PDB entry 7F5H | X-ray diffraction, 3.00 A resolution | chains A and C

Chain A:
Name: SARS-CoV-2 Spike Receptor-Binding Domain (RBD)
Source organism: Severe acute respiratory syndrome coronavirus 2
Notes: fragment: Receptor binding domain (RBD)
UniProt: P0DTC2 (SPIKE_SARS2); residue numbers follow UniProt; this construct covers 330-531
Sequence (213 residues; numbered 327 to 539; the number before each row is that of its first residue):
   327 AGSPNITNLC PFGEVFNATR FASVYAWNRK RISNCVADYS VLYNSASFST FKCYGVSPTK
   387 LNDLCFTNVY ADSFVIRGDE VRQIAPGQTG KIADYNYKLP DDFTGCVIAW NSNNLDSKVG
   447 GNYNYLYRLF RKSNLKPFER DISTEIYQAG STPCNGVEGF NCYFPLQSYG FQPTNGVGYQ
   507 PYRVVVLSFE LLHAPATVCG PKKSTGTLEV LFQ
Not modelled in the structure: 327-333, 530-539
Disulfide bonds: Cys336-Cys361, Cys379-Cys432, Cys391-Cys525, Cys480-Cys488
Covalently attached groups: glycan linked to Asn343
Construct notes: expression tag (327-329, 532-539)
UniProt features mapped onto this chain:
  - region: Arg403 to Asp405 (Integrin-binding motif), Asn448 to Phe456 (Immunodominant HLA epitope recognized by the CD8+)
  - glycosylation (N-linked (GlcNAc...) asparagine): Asn331 (complex), Asn343 (complex)
From the paper describing this entry:
  - conformationally variable residues (loop rearrangement): Phe486, Asn487, Tyr489

Chain C:
Name: Nanobody DL28
Source organism: Vicugna pacos
Notes: antibody fragment or engineered binder
Sequence (143 residues; row label = number of the first residue in the row; numbers below 1 keep their minus sign (Gly-3 is residue -3)):
    -3 GSSSQVQLQE SGGGLVQAGG SLRLSCAASG SDFSSSTMGW YRQAPGKQRE FVAISSEGST
    57 SYAGSVKGRF TISRDNAKNT VYLQMNSLEP EDTAVYYCNV VDRWYDYWGQ GTQVTVSAGR
   117 AGEQKLISEE DLNSAVDHHH HHH
Not modelled in the structure: -3 to 0, 115-139
Disulfide bonds: Cys22-Cys94

How chain A and chain C interact:
Pairs across the interface (52; chain A residue first):
  Arg346(A) with Tyr101(C), hydrogen bond (backbone-side chain); Asp102(C), hydrogen bond (side chain-backbone); Tyr103(C)
  Ala348(A) with Tyr101(C), hydrophobic
  Ser349(A) with Asp102(C), hydrogen bond
  Tyr351(A) with Asn95(C); Val97(C); Asp102(C)
  Ala352(A) with Val97(C), hydrophobic; Trp100(C)
  Trp353(A) with Trp100(C)
  Asn354(A) with Trp100(C), hydrogen bond (side chain-backbone); Tyr101(C), hydrogen bond
  Lys356(A) with Tyr101(C), hydrogen bond
  Tyr449(A) with Gln39(C); Gln44(C); Arg45(C), hydrogen bond (backbone-side chain); Trp104(C)
  Asn450(A) with Arg45(C), hydrogen bond; Asp102(C); Trp104(C), hydrogen bond (backbone-side chain)
  Leu452(A) with Tyr37(C); Trp104(C), hydrophobic
  Arg466(A) with Asp98(C), hydrogen bond (side chain-backbone); Arg99(C), hydrogen bond (side chain-backbone); Trp100(C); Tyr101(C)
  Ile468(A) with Thr33(C), hydrogen bond (backbone-side chain); Ser52(C); Val97(C); Asp98(C)
  Ser469(A) with Ser52(C)
  Thr470(A) with Thr33(C); Ile50(C); Ser51(C); Ser52(C), hydrogen bond (backbone-side chain); Ser57(C), hydrogen bond (backbone-side chain)
  Glu471(A) with Ser55(C)
  Ile472(A) with Ser57(C)
  Gly482(A) with Ser57(C); Tyr58(C), hydrogen bond (backbone-backbone)
  Val483(A) with Tyr58(C); Ala59(C); Gly60(C); Lys63(C)
  Glu484(A) with Phe47(C); Tyr58(C), hydrogen bond (backbone-backbone); Gly60(C)
  Phe490(A) with Tyr37(C); Phe47(C), hydrophobic; Ile50(C), hydrophobic
  Leu492(A) with Tyr37(C)
Also at the interface, not in a pair above, chain A (26 interface residues in all): Ala344, Phe347, Arg355, Asn481
Also at the interface, not in a pair above, chain C (26 interface residues in all): Gln1, Thr56
From the paper, about this interface:
  - residue pairs: Leu452(A)-Tyr37(C) (hydrophobic contact), Leu452(A)-Trp104(C) (hydrophobic contact), Phe490(A)-Phe47(C) (pi stacking)
  - epitope / paratope residues, chain A: Tyr449(A), Leu452(A), Gly482(A), Glu484(A), Phe490(A)
  - epitope / paratope residues, chain C: Tyr37(C), Phe47(C), Thr56(C), Trp104(C)

Summary:
The chain A/chain C interface involves 26 residues from each chain; the contacts include 16 hydrogen bonds.
Polar contacts include Arg346(A)-Tyr101(C), Arg346(A)-Asp102(C) and Ser349(A)-Asp102(C). The paper describes
hydrophobic contacts between Leu452(A) and Tyr37(C) and Leu452(A) and Trp104(C); pi stacking between Phe490(A)
and Phe47(C). The paper reports epitope/paratope residues Tyr449(A), Leu452(A) and Tyr37(C) among others;
conformational variability at Phe486(A), Asn487(A) and Tyr489(A).
Here chain A is SARS-CoV-2 Spike Receptor-Binding Domain (RBD) (Severe acute respiratory syndrome coronavirus
2) and chain C is Nanobody DL28 (Vicugna pacos). Entry 7F5H (The crystal structure of RBD-Nanobody complex,
DL28 (SC4)) was determined by X-ray diffraction.
